Entry 6DPU (electron microscopy, 3.10 A resolution); this record covers chains A and B of the 12 polymer chains in the assembly.

Chain A:
Name: Tubulin alpha-1B chain
Source organism: Sus scrofa
UniProt: Q2XVP4 (TBA1B_PIG); residue numbers follow UniProt; this construct covers 1-451
Chain sequence (451 residues; numbered 1 to 451; the number before each row is that of its first residue):
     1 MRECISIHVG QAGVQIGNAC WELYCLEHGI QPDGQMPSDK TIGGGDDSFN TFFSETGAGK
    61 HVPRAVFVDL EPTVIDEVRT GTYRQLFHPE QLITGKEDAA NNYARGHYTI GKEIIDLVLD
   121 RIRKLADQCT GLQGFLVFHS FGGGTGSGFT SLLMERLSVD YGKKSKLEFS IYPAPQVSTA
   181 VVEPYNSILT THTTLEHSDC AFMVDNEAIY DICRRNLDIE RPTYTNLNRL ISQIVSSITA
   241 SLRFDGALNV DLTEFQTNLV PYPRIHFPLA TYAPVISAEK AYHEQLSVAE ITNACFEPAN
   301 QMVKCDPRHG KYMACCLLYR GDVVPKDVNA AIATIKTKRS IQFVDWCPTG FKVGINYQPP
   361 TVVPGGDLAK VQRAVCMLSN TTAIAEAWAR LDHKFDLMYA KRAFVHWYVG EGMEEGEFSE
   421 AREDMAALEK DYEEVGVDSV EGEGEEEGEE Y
Disordered / not traced: 38-46, 440-451
Small-molecule neighbours: GTP (guanosine-5'-triphosphate): Gly-10, Gln-11, Ala-12, Gln-15, Asp-69, Asp-98, Ala-99, Ala-100, Asn-101, Ser-140, Gly-143, Gly-144, Thr-145, Gly-146, Ile-171, Thr-179, Glu-183, Asn-206, Tyr-224, Leu-227, Asn-228, Ile-231
UniProt features mapped onto this chain:
  - motif: Met-1 to Cys-4 (MREC motif)
  - active site: Glu-254
  - binding site (GTP): Gly-10, Gln-11, Ala-12, Gln-15, Glu-71, Ala-99, Ser-140, Gly-143, Gly-144, Thr-145, Gly-146, Thr-179, Glu-183, Asn-206, Tyr-224, Asn-228, Leu-252
  - binding site (Mg(2+)): Glu-71
  - site: Tyr-451 (Involved in polymerization)
  - modified residue: Lys-40 (N6,N6,N6-trimethyllysine), Ser-48 (Phosphoserine), Ser-232 (Phosphoserine), Tyr-282 (3'-nitrotyrosine), Arg-339 (Omega-N-methylarginine), Ser-439 (Phosphoserine), Glu-443 (5-glutamyl polyglutamate), Glu-445 (5-glutamyl polyglutamate), Tyr-451 (3'-nitrotyrosine)
  - cross-link (Glycyl lysine isopeptide (Lys-Gly)): Lys-326 (interchain with G-Cter in ubiquitin), Lys-370 (interchain with G-Cter in ubiquitin)

Chain B:
Name: Tubulin beta chain
Source organism: Sus scrofa
UniProt: P02554 (TBB_PIG); the author numbering skips numbers that UniProt does not, so the offset changes along the chain: 1-44 = UniProt 1-44; 47-360 = UniProt 45-358; 369-455 = UniProt 359-445
Chain sequence (445 residues; row label = number of the first residue in the row; note: 10 numbers in that range are skipped by the numbering (no residue carries them; nothing is unmodelled there)):
     1 MREIVHIQAG QCGNQIGAKF WEVISDEHGI DPTGSYHGDS DLQL
    47 ERINVYYNEA AGNKYVPRAI LVDLEPGTMD SVRSGPFGQI FRPDNFVFGQ SGAGNNWAKG
   107 HYTEGAELVD SVLDVVRKES ESCDCLQGFQ LTHSLGGGTG SGMGTLLISK IREEYPDRIM
   167 NTFSVVPSPK VSDTVVEPYN ATLSVHQLVE NTDETYCIDN EALYDICFRT LKLTTPTYGD
   227 LNHLVSATMS GVTTCLRFPG QLNADLRKLA VNMVPFPRLH FFMPGFAPLT SRGSQQYRAL
   287 TVPELTQQMF DAKNMMAACD PRHGRYLTVA AVFRGRMSMK EVDEQMLNVQ NKNSSYFVEW
   347 IPNNVKTAVC DIPP
   369 RGLKMSATFI GNSTAIQELF KRISEQFTAM FRRKAFLHWY TGEGMDEMEF TEAESNMNDL
   429 VSEYQQYQDA TADEQGEFEE EGEEDEA
Disordered / not traced: 438-455
Small-molecule neighbours:
  - phosphomethylphosphonic acid guanylate ester (G2P): Gly-10, Gln-11, Cys-12, Gln-15, Ile-16, Gly-98, Ala-99, Gly-100, Asn-101, Asn-102, Ser-140, Gly-143, Gly-144, Thr-145, Gly-146, Val-171, Asp-179, Glu-183, Asn-206, Leu-209, Tyr-224, Leu-227, Asn-228
  - GTP (guanosine-5'-triphosphate): Gln-247, Leu-248, Lys-254
UniProt features mapped onto this chain:
  - motif: Met-1 to Ile-4 (MREI motif)
  - binding site (GTP): Gln-11, Glu-71, Ser-140, Gly-144, Thr-145, Gly-146, Asn-206, Asn-228
  - binding site (Mg(2+)): Glu-71
  - modified residue: Ser-40 (Phosphoserine), Lys-60 (N6-acetyllysine), Ser-174 (Phosphoserine), Thr-287 (Phosphothreonine), Thr-292 (Phosphothreonine), Arg-320 (Omega-N-methylarginine), Glu-448 (5-glutamyl polyglutamate)
  - cross-link (Glycyl lysine isopeptide (Lys-Gly)): Lys-60 (interchain with G-Cter in ubiquitin), Lys-326 (interchain with G-Cter in ubiquitin)

How chain A and chain B interact:
Pairs across the interface (49; chain A residue first):
  Ala-247(A) with Gln-11(B), hydrogen bond (backbone-side chain)
  Leu-248(A) with Asp-179(B); Tyr-224(B)
  Asp-251(A) with Glu-71(B)
  Glu-254(A) with Glu-71(B); Gly-100(B); Asn-101(B), hydrogen bond
  Gln-256(A) with Trp-407(B)
  Thr-257(A) with Gly-100(B), hydrogen bond (side chain-backbone); Phe-404(B); Trp-407(B)
  Asn-258(A) with Asn-101(B), hydrogen bond; Thr-180(B); Val-181(B); Phe-404(B)
  Val-260(A) with Phe-404(B); His-406(B); Trp-407(B), hydrogen bond (backbone-side chain)
  Pro-261(A) with Phe-404(B), hydrogen bond (backbone-backbone); His-406(B)
  Tyr-262(A) with Arg-401(B), hydrogen bond (side chain-backbone); Ala-403(B); His-406(B)
  Pro-325(A) with Tyr-210(B)
  Lys-326(A) with Phe-214(B); Thr-220(B); Thr-221(B); Pro-222(B)
  Asn-329(A) with Val-177(B)
  Asp-345(A) with Arg-400(B), salt bridge
  Trp-346(A) with Ala-397(B); Met-398(B); Arg-401(B); Ala-403(B), hydrophobic
  Pro-348(A) with Gln-394(B); Met-398(B)
  Thr-349(A) with Ser-178(B), hydrogen bond; Thr-180(B); Val-181(B)
  Phe-351(A) with Asp-179(B); Thr-180(B)
  Lys-352(A) with Asn-101(B); Asp-179(B); Thr-180(B); Val-181(B)
  Val-353(A) with Asp-179(B), hydrogen bond (backbone-backbone)
  Val-437(A) with Arg-401(B)
  Ser-439(A) with Arg-400(B); Arg-401(B)
Also at the interface, not in a pair above, chain A (28 interface residues in all): Lys-163, Thr-253, Pro-263, Cys-347, Gly-350, Asp-438
Also at the interface, not in a pair above, chain B (29 interface residues in all): Ser-97, Lys-105, Val-182, Lys-402, Glu-411

In short:
28 residues of chain A face 29 of chain B across their interface; the contacts include 9 hydrogen bonds and 1
salt bridge. Among the polar pairs are Asp-345(A)/Arg-400(B), Ala-247(A)/Gln-11(B) and Glu-254(A)/Asn-101(B).
Bound to chain A: GTP.
Chain A is Tubulin alpha-1B chain and chain B is Tubulin beta chain, both from Sus scrofa; the structure,
Undecorated GMPCPP microtubule, was determined by electron microscopy, deposited together with 6DPV and 6DPW.
